Entry 3JBG (electron microscopy, 3.80 A resolution); this record covers chains 1 and 2 of the 5 polymer chains in the assembly.

Chain 1:
Molecule: Capsid protein VP1
Organism: Human poliovirus 1 Mahoney
UniProtKB: P03300 (POLG_POL1M); residues 1-302 here correspond to UniProt positions 580-881 (UniProt number = residue number + 579)
Chain sequence (302 residues; row label = number of the first residue in the row):
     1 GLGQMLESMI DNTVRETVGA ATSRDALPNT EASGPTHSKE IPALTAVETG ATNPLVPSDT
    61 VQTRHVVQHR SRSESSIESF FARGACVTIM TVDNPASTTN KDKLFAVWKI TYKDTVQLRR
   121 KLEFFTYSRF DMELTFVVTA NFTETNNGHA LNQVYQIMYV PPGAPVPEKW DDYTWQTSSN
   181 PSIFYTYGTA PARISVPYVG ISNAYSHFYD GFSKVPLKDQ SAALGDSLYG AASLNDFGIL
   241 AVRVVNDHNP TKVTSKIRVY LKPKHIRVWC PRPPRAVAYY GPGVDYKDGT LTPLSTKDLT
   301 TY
Not modelled in the structure: 1-19
UniProt features mapped onto this chain:
  - region: Gly1 to Ala21 (Amphipathic alpha-helix)
  - site: Tyr302 (Cleavage)

Chain 2:
Molecule: Capsid protein VP2
Organism: Human poliovirus 1 Mahoney
UniProtKB: P03300 (POLG_POL1M); residues 1-272 here correspond to UniProt positions 70-341 (UniProt number = residue number + 69)
Chain sequence (272 residues; numbered 1 to 272; the number before each row is that of its first residue):
     1 SPNIEACGYS DRVLQLTLGN STITTQEAAN SVVAYGRWPE YLRDSEANPV DQPTEPDVAA
    61 CRFYTLDTVS WTKESRGWWW KLPDALRDMG LFGQNMYYHY LGRSGYTVHV QCNASKFHQG
   121 ALGVFAVPEM CLAGDSNTTT MHTSYQNANP GEKGGTFTGT FTPDNNQTSP ARRFCPVDYL
   181 LGNGTLLGNA FVFPHQIINL RTNNCATLVL PYVNSLSIDS MVKHNNWGIA ILPLAPLNFA
   241 SESSPEIPIT LTIAPMCCEF NGLRNITLPR LQ
Not modelled in the structure: 1-5
UniProt features mapped onto this chain:
  - site: Gln272 (Cleavage)

How chain 1 and chain 2 interact:
Pairs across the interface (108):
  Glu48(1) - Ala29(2)
  Glu48(1) - Gln196(2)
  Glu48(1) - Ile197(2)  hydrogen bond (backbone-backbone)
  Glu48(1) - Asn199(2)  hydrogen bond
  Glu48(1) - Thr202(2)  hydrogen bond
  Glu48(1) - Asn203(2)
  Thr49(1) - Ala29(2)
  Thr49(1) - Val32(2)
  Thr49(1) - Gln196(2)
  Gly50(1) - His195(2)
  Thr126(1) - Glu129(2)
  Tyr127(1) - Glu129(2)  hydrogen bond
  Tyr127(1) - Val213(2)
  Tyr127(1) - Asn214(2)
  Tyr127(1) - Ser215(2)
  Ser202(1) - Ser215(2)
  Ser202(1) - Leu216(2)
  Asn203(1) - Ser215(2)  hydrogen bond (backbone-backbone)
  Asn203(1) - Leu216(2)
  Asn203(1) - Ser217(2)
  Ala204(1) - Ser215(2)
  Ser206(1) - Ser215(2)  hydrogen bond
  Phe208(1) - Glu129(2)
  Tyr209(1) - Glu129(2)
  Tyr209(1) - Cys131(2)  hydrogen bond (backbone-side chain)
  Tyr209(1) - His224(2)
  Asp210(1) - Lys81(2)  salt bridge
  Asp210(1) - Glu129(2)  hydrogen bond (backbone-side chain)
  Asp210(1) - Met130(2)
  Asp210(1) - Cys131(2)  hydrogen bond (backbone-side chain)
  Asp210(1) - His224(2)
  Asp210(1) - Asn225(2)  hydrogen bond (backbone-backbone)
  Gly211(1) - Lys223(2)
  Phe212(1) - Thr143(2)
  Phe212(1) - Ser144(2)
  Phe212(1) - Tyr145(2)  hydrophobic
  Phe212(1) - Ala148(2)  hydrophobic
  Phe212(1) - Lys223(2)  hydrogen bond (backbone-backbone)
  Ser213(1) - Lys223(2)  hydrogen bond (backbone-side chain)
  Val215(1) - Val222(2)  hydrophobic
  Val215(1) - Lys223(2)
  Pro216(1) - Tyr145(2)
  Pro216(1) - Gln146(2)
  Pro216(1) - Pro269(2)
  Pro216(1) - Arg270(2)  hydrogen bond (backbone-backbone)
  Leu217(1) - Thr267(2)
  Leu217(1) - Leu268(2)
  Leu217(1) - Arg270(2)
  Lys218(1) - Leu268(2)  hydrogen bond (backbone-backbone)
  Lys218(1) - Pro269(2)
  Lys218(1) - Arg270(2)
  Gln220(1) - Arg270(2)  hydrogen bond (backbone-side chain)
  Asp226(1) - Arg172(2)  salt bridge
  Leu228(1) - Met141(2)
  Tyr229(1) - Lys81(2)
  Tyr229(1) - Met130(2)
  Tyr229(1) - Cys131(2)
  Tyr229(1) - Leu132(2)  hydrogen bond (side chain-backbone)
  Tyr229(1) - Met141(2)  hydrogen bond (backbone-backbone)
  Tyr229(1) - Thr143(2)
  Tyr229(1) - Phe174(2)
  Cys270(1) - Tyr35(2)
  Cys270(1) - Val213(2)  hydrophobic
  Pro271(1) - Phe193(2)
  Arg272(1) - Pro128(2)  hydrogen bond (side chain-backbone)
  Arg272(1) - Glu129(2)  hydrogen bond (side chain-backbone)
  Arg272(1) - Asn183(2)
  Arg272(1) - Val192(2)
  Pro273(1) - Thr185(2)
  Pro273(1) - Asn189(2)
  Pro273(1) - Val192(2)
  Pro273(1) - Phe193(2)
  Pro274(1) - Thr185(2)
  Arg275(1) - Asn183(2)  hydrogen bond (side chain-backbone)
  Arg275(1) - Gly184(2)
  Arg275(1) - Thr185(2)
  Ala276(1) - Gly184(2)  hydrogen bond (backbone-backbone)
  Ala276(1) - Thr185(2)
  Ala276(1) - Leu186(2)
  Val277(1) - Leu180(2)  hydrophobic
  Val277(1) - Gly184(2)
  Tyr280(1) - Asn137(2)  hydrogen bond (side chain-backbone)
  Tyr280(1) - Thr140(2)
  Pro282(1) - Thr140(2)
  Pro282(1) - Met141(2)  hydrophobic
  Gly283(1) - Met141(2)
  Val284(1) - Cys131(2)
  Val284(1) - Leu132(2)
  Val284(1) - Ala133(2)
  Val284(1) - Asn183(2)
  Asp285(1) - Ala133(2)
  Asp285(1) - Gly134(2)  hydrogen bond (side chain-backbone)
  Asp285(1) - Thr140(2)
  Asp285(1) - Met141(2)  hydrogen bond (side chain-backbone)
  Tyr286(1) - Ala133(2)  hydrophobic
  Tyr286(1) - Asn137(2)  hydrogen bond (backbone-side chain)
  Tyr286(1) - Phe161(2)  hydrophobic
  Tyr286(1) - Cys175(2)  hydrogen bond (side chain-backbone)
  Tyr286(1) - Pro176(2)
  Tyr286(1) - Val177(2)  hydrogen bond (side chain-backbone)
  Tyr286(1) - Gly184(2)
  Lys287(1) - Asn137(2)
  Asp288(1) - Asn137(2)  hydrogen bond (backbone-side chain)
  Asp288(1) - Phe161(2)
  Leu291(1) - Phe161(2)  hydrophobic
  Leu291(1) - Tyr179(2)  hydrogen bond (backbone-side chain)
  Leu291(1) - Leu180(2)  hydrophobic
  Leu294(1) - Leu186(2)  hydrophobic
Also at the interface, not in a pair above, chain 1 (50 interface residues in all): Val47, Ile201, Lys214, Ser221, Ala222, Ser227, Leu234, Gly281, Pro293
Also at the interface, not in a pair above, chain 2 (61 interface residues in all): Asn30, Val127, Ser136, Thr138, Pro163, Leu181, Gly182, Asp219

In short:
The interface between chain 1 and chain 2 involves 50 residues on one side and 61 on the other, with 29
hydrogen bonds and 2 salt bridges. Among the polar pairs are Asp210(1)-Lys81(2), Asp226(1)-Arg172(2) and
Glu48(1)-Asn199(2).
Here chain 1 is Capsid protein VP1 and chain 2 is Capsid protein VP2, both from Human poliovirus 1 Mahoney.
Entry 3JBG (Complex of poliovirus with VHH PVSS21E) was determined by electron microscopy together with 3JBC,
3JBD, 3JBE and 3JBF from the same study.
